PDB entry 3MGP | X-ray diffraction, 2.44 A resolution | chains G and I of the 10 polymer chains in the assembly

# Chain G
Protein: Histone H2A
Organism: Xenopus laevis
UniProt: Q6AZJ8 (Q6AZJ8_XENLA); residues 1-119 here correspond to UniProt positions 2-120 (UniProt number = residue number + 1)
Chain sequence (119 residues; each row starts with the number of its first residue):
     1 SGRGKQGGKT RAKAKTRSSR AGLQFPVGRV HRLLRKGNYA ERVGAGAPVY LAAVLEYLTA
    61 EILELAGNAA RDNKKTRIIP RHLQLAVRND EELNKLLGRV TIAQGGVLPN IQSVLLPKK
Disordered / not traced: 1-12, 119

# Chain I
Molecule: 147-nt DNA strand
Sequence (147 nucleotides; each row starts with the number of its first residue; numbers below 1 keep their minus sign (DA-73 is residue -73)):
   -73 ATCAATATCC ACCTGCAGAT ACTACCAAAA GTGTATTTGG AAACTGCTCC ATCAAAAGGC
   -13 ATGTTCAGCT GGAATCCAGC TGAACATGCC TTTTGATGGA GCAGTTTCCA AATACACTTT
    47 TGGTAGTATC TGCAGGTGGA TATTGAT

# How chain G and chain I interact
Contacting residue pairs (16; chain G residue first):
  Lys13(G) - DT45(I)  hydrogen bond to the base
  Lys13(G) - DT46(I)  sugar contact
  Arg29(G) - DG48(I)  hydrogen bond to the phosphate
  Arg29(G) - DG49(I)  salt bridge to the phosphate
  Arg35(G) - DT39(I)  salt bridge to the phosphate
  Arg42(G) - DA38(I)  hydrogen bond to the sugar
  Arg42(G) - DT39(I)  phosphate contact
  Val43(G) - DT39(I)  hydrogen bond to the phosphate
  Gly44(G) - DA38(I)  phosphate contact
  Ala45(G) - DA38(I)  hydrogen bond to the phosphate
  Lys75(G) - DC59(I)  phosphate contact
  Lys75(G) - DA60(I)  salt bridge to the phosphate
  Thr76(G) - DG58(I)  sugar contact
  Thr76(G) - DC59(I)  hydrogen bond to the phosphate
  Arg77(G) - DG58(I)  hydrogen bond to the sugar
  Arg77(G) - DC59(I)  hydrogen bond to the phosphate
Also at the interface, not in a pair above, chain G (13 interface residues in all): Thr16, Glu41, Lys74
Also at the interface, not in a pair above, chain I (10 interface residues in all): DT47

# Summary
13 residues of chain G and 10 residues of chain I are in contact, with 8 hydrogen bonds and 3 salt bridges.
Polar pairs include Lys13(G)-DT45(I), Arg42(G)-DA38(I) and Arg77(G)-DG58(I).
Here chain G is Histone H2A (Xenopus laevis) and chain I is a 147-nt DNA strand. Entry 3MGP (Binding of Cobalt
ions to the Nucleosome Core Particle) was determined by X-ray diffraction (same publication as 3MGQ, 3MGR and
3MGS).
